PDB entry 4G7Z | X-ray diffraction, 3.81 A resolution | chains F and H of the 8 polymer chains in the assembly

Chain F:
Name: RNA polymerase sigma factor
Source organism: Thermus thermophilus
UniProtKB: Q5SKW1 (Q5SKW1_THET8); residues 1-423 here = UniProt positions 1-423
Sequence (443 residues; numbered -19 to 423; the number before each row is that of its first residue; numbers below 1 keep their minus sign (Met-19 is residue -19)):
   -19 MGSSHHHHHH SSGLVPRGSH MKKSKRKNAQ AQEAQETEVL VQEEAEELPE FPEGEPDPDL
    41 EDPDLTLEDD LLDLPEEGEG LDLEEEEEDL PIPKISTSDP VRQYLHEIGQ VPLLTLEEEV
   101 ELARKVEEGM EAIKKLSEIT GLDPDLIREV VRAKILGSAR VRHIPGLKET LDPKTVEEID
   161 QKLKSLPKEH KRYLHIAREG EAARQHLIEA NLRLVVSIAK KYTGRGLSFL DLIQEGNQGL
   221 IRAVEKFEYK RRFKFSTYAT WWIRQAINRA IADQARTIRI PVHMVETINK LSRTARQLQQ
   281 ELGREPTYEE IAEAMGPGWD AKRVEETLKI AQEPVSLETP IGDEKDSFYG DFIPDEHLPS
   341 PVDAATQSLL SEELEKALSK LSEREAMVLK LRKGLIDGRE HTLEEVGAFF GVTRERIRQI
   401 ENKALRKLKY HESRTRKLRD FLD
Unresolved in the structure: -19 to 77
Construct notes: expression tag (-19 to 0)

Chain H:
Molecule: 27-nt DNA strand
Sequence (27 nucleotides; numbered 1 to 27; the number before each row is that of its first residue):
     1 TATAATGGGA GCTGTCACGG ATGCAGG
Unresolved in the structure: 25-27

Chain F / chain H interface:
Pairs across the interface (40; chain F residue first):
  Asp79(F) - DG8(H)  hydrogen bond to the base
  Val81(F) - DG8(H)  base contact
  Arg82(F) - DG8(H)  hydrogen bond to the base
  Arg82(F) - DG9(H)  base contact
  Leu85(F) - DG7(H)  base contact
  Leu85(F) - DG8(H)  base contact
  His86(F) - DG7(H)  base contact
  Gly89(F) - DG7(H)  base contact
  Leu93(F) - DT6(H)  base contact
  Glu99(F) - DT6(H)  base contact
  Asn191(F) - DT6(H)  hydrogen bond to the base
  Arg193(F) - DT6(H)  phosphate contact
  Arg193(F) - DG7(H)  salt bridge to the phosphate
  Leu194(F) - DA5(H)  sugar contact
  Leu194(F) - DT6(H)  hydrogen bond to the sugar
  Ser197(F) - DT6(H)  sugar contact
  Lys200(F) - DG8(H)  salt bridge to the phosphate
  Lys200(F) - DG9(H)  phosphate contact
  Phe209(F) - DG8(H)  sugar contact
  Lys226(F) - DT1(H)  base contact
  Lys226(F) - DA2(H)  hydrogen bond to the base
  Phe227(F) - DA2(H)  base contact
  Glu228(F) - DA2(H)  hydrogen bond to the base
  Arg231(F) - DA2(H)  base contact
  Phe233(F) - DA2(H)  base contact
  Phe233(F) - DT3(H)  sugar contact
  Phe233(F) - DA4(H)  phosphate contact
  Lys234(F) - DA4(H)  hydrogen bond to the phosphate
  Lys234(F) - DA5(H)  salt bridge to the phosphate
  Ser236(F) - DA4(H)  sugar contact
  Ser236(F) - DA5(H)  hydrogen bond to the phosphate
  Ser236(F) - DT6(H)  base contact
  Thr237(F) - DA2(H)  phosphate contact
  Thr237(F) - DT3(H)  sugar contact
  Thr237(F) - DA4(H)  hydrogen bond to the phosphate
  Thr237(F) - DA5(H)  base contact
  Tyr238(F) - DT1(H)  base contact
  Tyr238(F) - DA2(H)  stacking on the base
  Thr240(F) - DA5(H)  hydrogen bond to the base
  Trp241(F) - DT1(H)  sugar contact
Interface residues without a listed pair, chain F (30 interface residues in all): Ile88, Ala190, Val196, Thr203, Arg232

Summary:
30 residues of chain F and 9 residues of chain H are in contact; the contacts include 10 hydrogen bonds, 3
salt bridges and 1 aromatic stacking contact. Polar contacts include Asp79(F)-DG8(H), Arg82(F)-DG8(H) and
Asn191(F)-DT6(H).
Here chain F is RNA polymerase sigma factor (Thermus thermophilus) and chain H is a 27-nt DNA strand. Entry
4G7Z (Crystal structure of Thermus thermophilus transcription initiation complex containing 5-BrU at
template-strand position +1) was determined by X-ray diffraction, deposited together with 4G7H and 4G7O.
